Entry 1W6O (X-ray diffraction, 1.90 A resolution); this record covers chains A and B.

# Chain A
Name: Galectin-1
From: Homo sapiens
UniProt: P09382 (LEG1_HUMAN); residues 1001-1134 here correspond to UniProt positions 1-134 (UniProt number = residue number - 1000)
Chain sequence (134 residues; numbered 1001 to 1134; the number before each row is that of its first residue):
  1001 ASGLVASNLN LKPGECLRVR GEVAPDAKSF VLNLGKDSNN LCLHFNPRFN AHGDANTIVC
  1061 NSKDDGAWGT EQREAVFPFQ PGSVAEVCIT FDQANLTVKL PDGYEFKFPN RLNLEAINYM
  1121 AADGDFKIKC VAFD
Construct notes: engineered mutation Ser-1002 (Cys2 in P09382), Asp-1065 (Gly65 in P09382)
Modified positions: Cys-1016 (s-hydroxycysteine; CSO)
Covalently attached groups: beta-mercaptoethanol (BME) linked to Cys-1088, Cys-1130

# Chain B
Name: Galectin-1
From: Homo sapiens
UniProt: P09382 (LEG1_HUMAN); residues 2001-2134 here correspond to UniProt positions 1-134 (UniProt number = residue number - 2000)
Chain sequence (134 residues; each row starts with the number of its first residue):
  2001 ASGLVASNLN LKPGECLRVR GEVAPDAKSF VLNLGKDSNN LCLHFNPRFN AHGDANTIVC
  2061 NSKDDGAWGT EQREAVFPFQ PGSVAEVCIT FDQANLTVKL PDGYEFKFPN RLNLEAINYM
  2121 AADGDFKIKC VAFD
Construct notes: engineered mutation Ser-2002 (Cys2 in P09382), Asp-2065 (Gly65 in P09382)
Covalently attached groups: beta-mercaptoethanol (BME) linked to Cys-2016, Cys-2088, Cys-2130

# Interface between chain A and chain B
Residue-residue contacts (25):
  Gly-1003(A) / Asn-2008(B)  hydrogen bond (backbone-side chain)
  Leu-1004(A) / Ala-2006(B)  hydrophobic
  Leu-1004(A) / Ser-2007(B)
  Leu-1004(A) / Asn-2008(B)
  Leu-1004(A) / Leu-2009(B)  hydrophobic
  Val-1005(A) / Val-2005(B)
  Val-1005(A) / Ala-2006(B)
  Val-1005(A) / Ser-2007(B)  hydrogen bond (backbone-backbone)
  Ala-1006(A) / Val-2005(B)
  Ser-1007(A) / Leu-2004(B)
  Ser-1007(A) / Val-2005(B)  hydrogen bond (backbone-backbone)
  Asn-1008(A) / Ser-2002(B)  hydrogen bond
  Asn-1008(A) / Gly-2003(B)
  Asn-1008(A) / Val-2005(B)
  Ile-1128(A) / Phe-2133(B)
  Lys-1129(A) / Ala-2132(B)
  Lys-1129(A) / Phe-2133(B)  hydrogen bond (backbone-backbone)
  Cys-1130(A) / Val-2131(B)
  Cys-1130(A) / Ala-2132(B)  hydrophobic
  Val-1131(A) / Cys-2130(B)
  Val-1131(A) / Val-2131(B)  hydrogen bond (backbone-backbone)
  Ala-1132(A) / Lys-2129(B)
  Phe-1133(A) / Leu-2004(B)  hydrophobic
  Phe-1133(A) / Lys-2129(B)  hydrogen bond (backbone-backbone)
  Asp-1134(A) / Lys-2129(B)  hydrogen bond (backbone-side chain)
Also at the interface, not in a pair above, chain A (15 interface residues in all): Ala-1001, Ser-1002
Also at the interface, not in a pair above, chain B (15 interface residues in all): Asn-2010, Ile-2128

# Summary
The chain A/chain B interface involves 15 residues from each chain; the contacts include 8 hydrogen bonds.
Polar pairs include Gly-1003(A)/Asn-2008(B), Asn-1008(A)/Ser-2002(B) and Asp-1134(A)/Lys-2129(B).
Chain A is Galectin-1 and chain B is Galectin-1, both from Homo sapiens; the structure, X-ray crystal
structure of C2S human galectin-1 complexed with lactose, was determined by X-ray diffraction (same
publication as 1W6M, 1W6N, 1W6P, 1W6Q and 1GZW).
